PDB entry 3ZBL | X-ray diffraction, 1.90 A resolution | chains A and B

Chain A (and B):
Protein: 3-ketoacyl-CoA thiolase-like protein
From: Leishmania mexicana
Notes: EC 2.3.1.16; chain B of this document is another copy of the same molecule, construct and numbering; everything in this record applies to it too
UniProt: E9AW84 (E9AW84_LEIMU); residues 1-441 here = UniProt positions 1-441
Chain sequence (457 residues; numbered -15 to 441; the number before each row is that of its first residue; numbers below 1 keep their minus sign (His-15 is residue -15)):
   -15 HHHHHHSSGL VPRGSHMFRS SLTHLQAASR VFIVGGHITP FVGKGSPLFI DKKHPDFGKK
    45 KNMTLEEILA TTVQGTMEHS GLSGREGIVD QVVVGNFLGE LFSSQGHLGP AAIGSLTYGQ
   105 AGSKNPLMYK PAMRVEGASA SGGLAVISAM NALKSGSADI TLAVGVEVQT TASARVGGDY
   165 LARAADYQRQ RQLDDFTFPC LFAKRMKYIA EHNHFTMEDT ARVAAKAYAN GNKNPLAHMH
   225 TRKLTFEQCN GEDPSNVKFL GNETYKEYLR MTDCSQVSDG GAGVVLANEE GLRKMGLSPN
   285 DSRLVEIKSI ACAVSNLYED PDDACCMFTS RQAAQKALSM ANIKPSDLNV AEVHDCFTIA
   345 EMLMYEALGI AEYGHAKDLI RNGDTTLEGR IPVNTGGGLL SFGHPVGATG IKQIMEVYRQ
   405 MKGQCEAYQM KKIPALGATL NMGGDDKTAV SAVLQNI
Unresolved in the structure: -15 to 12
Differences from the reference sequence: expression tag (-15 to 0); engineered mutation Ser123 (Cys in E9AW84)

Chain A / chain B interface:
Residue-residue contacts (131):
  Glu50(A) with Gln172(B); Tyr302(B)
  Phe81(A) with Glu84(B)
  Leu82(A) with Glu84(B)
  Glu84(A) with Phe81(B); Leu82(B); Glu84(B); Leu85(B); Arg118(B), salt bridge; Glu120(B); Arg167(B), hydrogen bond (backbone-side chain)
  Leu85(A) with Glu84(B); Leu85(B), hydrophobic
  Ser88(A) with Arg167(B); Tyr171(B)
  Gln89(A) with Arg167(B), hydrogen bond (side chain-backbone); Ala169(B), hydrogen bond (side chain-backbone); Asp170(B); Tyr171(B), hydrogen bond (side chain-backbone); Leu301(B)
  Gly90(A) with Glu120(B); Arg167(B), hydrogen bond (backbone-backbone)
  His91(A) with Glu120(B), hydrogen bond (backbone-side chain); Gly121(B); Ala122(B); Arg167(B); Ala168(B), hydrogen bond (side chain-backbone); Gly427(B); Gly428(B); Lys431(B); Thr432(B), hydrogen bond
  Gly93(A) with Val298(B)
  Pro94(A) with Val298(B); Ser299(B); Asn300(B); Leu301(B), hydrogen bond (backbone-backbone); Lys431(B); Thr432(B)
  Ala95(A) with Leu301(B); Tyr302(B)
  Ile97(A) with Val298(B), hydrophobic; Ser299(B)
  Gly98(A) with Asn300(B); Tyr302(B)
  Tyr102(A) with Tyr302(B), hydrophobic
  Gln104(A) with Glu303(B)
  Ala105(A) with Glu303(B)
  Gly106(A) with Glu303(B), hydrogen bond (backbone-side chain)
  Met112(A) with Val298(B); Ser299(B); Asn300(B)
  Tyr113(A) with Cys296(B); Ala297(B); Val298(B), hydrogen bond (backbone-backbone); Phe312(B); Thr313(B); Gln316(B); Lys320(B), hydrogen bond (backbone-side chain)
  Lys114(A) with Val298(B), hydrogen bond (backbone-backbone)
  Pro115(A) with Cys296(B); Lys320(B)
  Ala116(A) with Val298(B)
  Met117(A) with Leu128(B), hydrophobic; Ser132(B), hydrogen bond
  Arg118(A) with Glu84(B), salt bridge; Arg118(B); Val119(B); Glu120(B), salt bridge
  Val119(A) with Met117(B), hydrophobic; Arg118(B); Val119(B), hydrophobic
  Glu120(A) with Glu84(B); Gly90(B); His91(B), hydrogen bond (side chain-backbone); Arg118(B), salt bridge
  Gly121(A) with His91(B)
  Ala122(A) with His91(B)
  Ser132(A) with Met117(B), hydrogen bond
  Asn135(A) with Ser139(B); Ser141(B), hydrogen bond
  Lys138(A) with Lys138(B); Ser139(B)
  Ser139(A) with Asn135(B); Lys138(B)
  Ser141(A) with Asn135(B)
  Arg167(A) with Glu84(B), hydrogen bond (side chain-backbone); Ser88(B); Gln89(B), hydrogen bond (backbone-side chain); Gly90(B), hydrogen bond (backbone-backbone); His91(B)
  Ala168(A) with His91(B), hydrogen bond (backbone-side chain)
  Ala169(A) with Gln89(B), hydrogen bond (backbone-side chain)
  Asp170(A) with Gln89(B)
  Tyr171(A) with Ser88(B); Gln89(B), hydrogen bond (backbone-side chain)
  Gln172(A) with Glu50(B)
  Cys296(A) with Tyr113(B); Pro115(B)
  Ala297(A) with Tyr113(B)
  Val298(A) with Gly93(B); Pro94(B), hydrophobic; Ile97(B), hydrophobic; Tyr113(B), hydrogen bond (backbone-backbone); Lys114(B), hydrogen bond (backbone-backbone); Ala116(B)
  Ser299(A) with Pro94(B); Ile97(B); Met112(B)
  Asn300(A) with Pro94(B); Gly98(B); Met112(B)
  Leu301(A) with Gln89(B); Pro94(B), hydrogen bond (backbone-backbone); Ala95(B)
  Tyr302(A) with Glu50(B); Ala95(B); Gly98(B); Tyr102(B), hydrophobic
  Glu303(A) with Gln104(B); Ala105(B); Gly106(B), hydrogen bond (side chain-backbone)
  Phe312(A) with Tyr113(B)
  Thr313(A) with Tyr113(B)
  Gln316(A) with Tyr113(B)
  Lys320(A) with Tyr113(B), hydrogen bond (side chain-backbone)
  Gly427(A) with His91(B)
  Gly428(A) with His91(B)
  Lys431(A) with His91(B); Pro94(B)
  Thr432(A) with His91(B), hydrogen bond; Pro94(B)
Also at the interface, not in a pair above, chain A (61 interface residues in all): Thr48, Asn109, Leu111, Leu128, Ala136
Also at the interface, not in a pair above, chain B (61 interface residues in all): Thr48, Asn109, Leu111, Ala136

Summary:
The chain A/chain B interface involves 61 residues from each chain; the contacts include 29 hydrogen bonds and
4 salt bridges. Polar pairs include Glu84(A)-Arg118(B), Arg118(A)-Glu120(B) and Glu84(A)-Arg167(B).
Chain A and chain B are both 3-ketoacyl-CoA thiolase-like protein (Leishmania mexicana); the structure,
Crystal structure of SCP2 thiolase from Leishmania mexicana: The C123S mutant, was determined by X-ray
diffraction together with 3ZBG, 3ZBK, 4BI9 and 4BIA from the same study.
